8WF6 - chains A and R of the 4 polymer chains in the assembly; structure by X-ray diffraction, 2.47 A resolution.

# Chain A
Name: 14-3-3 protein zeta/delta
From: Homo sapiens
UniProt: P63104 (1433Z_HUMAN); residue numbers follow UniProt; this construct covers 1-245
Amino-acid sequence (246 residues; row label = number of the first residue in the row; numbering starts at 0):
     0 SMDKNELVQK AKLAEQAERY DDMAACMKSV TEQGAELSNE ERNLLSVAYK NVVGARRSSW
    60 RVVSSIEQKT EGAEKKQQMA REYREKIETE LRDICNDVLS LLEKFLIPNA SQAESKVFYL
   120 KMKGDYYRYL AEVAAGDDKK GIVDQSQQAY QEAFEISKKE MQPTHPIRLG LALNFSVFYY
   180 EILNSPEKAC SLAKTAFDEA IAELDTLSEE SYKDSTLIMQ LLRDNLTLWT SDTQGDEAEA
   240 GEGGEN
Disordered / not traced: 0, 70-72, 204-209, 231-245
Sequence notes: expression tag (0)

# Chain R
Name: S559 phosphorylated peptide
UniProt: P07359 (GP1BA_HUMAN); residues 2-13 here correspond to UniProt positions 596-607 (UniProt number = residue number + 594)
Amino-acid sequence (12 residues; each row starts with the number of its first residue):
     2 LFLRGSLPTF RS
Disordered / not traced: 2-4, 12-13
Modified / non-standard residues: S7 (phosphoserine; SEP)

# Chain A / chain R interface
Pairs across the interface - 16 pairs, chain A then chain R:
  V46(A) with T10(R)
  K49(A) with S7(R)
  R56(A) with S7(R)
  K120(A) with L8(R)
  R127(A) with S7(R)
  Y128(A) with S7(R)
  L172(A) with G6(R); S7(R); L8(R), hydrophobic
  N173(A) with S7(R); L8(R), hydrogen bond (side chain-backbone)
  V176(A) with G6(R); S7(R)
  I217(A) with L8(R), hydrophobic
  L220(A) with P9(R)
  N224(A) with G6(R), hydrogen bond (side chain-backbone)
Interface residues without a listed pair, chain A (14 interface residues in all): G169, L216
Interface residues without a listed pair, chain R (6 interface residues in all): F11

# Summary
14 residues of chain A and 6 residues of chain R are in contact; the contacts include 2 hydrogen bonds. Polar
contacts include N173(A)-L8(R) and N224(A)-G6(R).
Chain A is 14-3-3 protein zeta/delta (Homo sapiens) and chain R is S559 phosphorylated peptide; the structure,
14-3-3 zeta complexed with S559 phosphorylated peptide derived from GPIb alpha cytoplasmic domain, was
determined by X-ray diffraction.
